4HNY - chains A and B; structure by X-ray diffraction, 2.25 A resolution.

[Chain A]
Protein: N-terminal acetyltransferase A complex subunit NAT1
From: Saccharomyces cerevisiae S288c
UniProt: P12945 (NAT1_YEAST); residues 1-854 here = UniProt positions 1-854
Amino-acid sequence (863 residues; each row starts with the number of its first residue):
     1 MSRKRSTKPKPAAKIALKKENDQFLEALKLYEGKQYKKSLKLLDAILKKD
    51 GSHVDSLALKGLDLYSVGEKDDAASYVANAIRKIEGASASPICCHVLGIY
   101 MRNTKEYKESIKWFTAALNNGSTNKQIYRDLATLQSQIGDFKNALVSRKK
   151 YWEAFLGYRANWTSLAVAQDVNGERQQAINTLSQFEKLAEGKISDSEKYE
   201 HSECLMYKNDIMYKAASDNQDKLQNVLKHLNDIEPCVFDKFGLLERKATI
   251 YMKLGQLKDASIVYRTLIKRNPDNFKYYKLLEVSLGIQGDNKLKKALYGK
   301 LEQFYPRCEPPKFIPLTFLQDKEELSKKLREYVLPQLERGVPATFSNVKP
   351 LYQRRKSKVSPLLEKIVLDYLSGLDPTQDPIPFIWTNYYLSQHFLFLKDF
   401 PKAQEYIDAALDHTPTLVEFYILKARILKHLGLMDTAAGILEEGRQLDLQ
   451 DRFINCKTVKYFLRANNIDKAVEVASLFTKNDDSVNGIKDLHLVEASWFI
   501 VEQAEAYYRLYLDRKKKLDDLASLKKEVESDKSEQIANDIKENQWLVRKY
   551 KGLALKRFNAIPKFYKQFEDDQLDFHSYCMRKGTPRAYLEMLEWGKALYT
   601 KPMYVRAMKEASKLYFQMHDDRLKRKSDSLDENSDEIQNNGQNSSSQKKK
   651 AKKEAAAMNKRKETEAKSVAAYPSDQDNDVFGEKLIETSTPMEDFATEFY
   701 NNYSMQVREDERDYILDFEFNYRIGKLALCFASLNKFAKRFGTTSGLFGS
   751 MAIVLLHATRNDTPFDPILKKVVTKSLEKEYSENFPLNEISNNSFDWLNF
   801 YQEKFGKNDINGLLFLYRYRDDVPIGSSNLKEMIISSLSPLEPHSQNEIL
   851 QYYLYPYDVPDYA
Unresolved in the structure: 1-53, 83-88, 524-534, 634-678, 761-763, 784-794, 863
Construct notes: expression tag (855-863)
Swiss-Prot annotation at these positions:
  - modified residue: Ser2 (N-acetylserine), Ser674 (Phosphoserine)

[Chain B]
Protein: N-terminal acetyltransferase A complex catalytic subunit ARD1
From: Saccharomyces cerevisiae S288c
Notes: EC 2.3.1.88
UniProt: P07347 (ARD1_YEAST); residue numbers follow UniProt; this construct covers 1-238
Amino-acid sequence (248 residues; each row starts with the number of its first residue):
     1 MPINIRRATINDIICMQNANLHNLPENYMMKYYMYHILSWPEASFVATTT
    51 TLDCEDSDEQDENDKLELTLDGTNDGRTIKLDPTYLAPGEKLVGYVLVKM
   101 NDDPDQQNEPPNGHITSLSVMRTYRRMGIAENLMRQALFALREVHQAEYV
   151 SLHVRQSNRAALHLYRDTLAFEVLSIEKSYYQDGEDAYAMKKVLKLEELQ
   201 ISNFTHRRLKENEEKLEDDLESDLLEDIIKQGVNDIIVEQKLISEEDL
Unresolved in the structure: 1, 81-88, 104-108, 210-214, 236-248
Construct notes: expression tag (239-248)
Disulfides: Cys15-Cys54

[Interface between chain A and chain B]
Pairs across the interface - 174 pairs, chain A then chain B:
  Tyr199(A) - Pro41(B)
  Tyr199(A) - Glu42(B)  hydrogen bond
  Tyr199(A) - Val144(B)  hydrophobic
  Tyr199(A) - His145(B)
  Glu203(A) - Glu42(B)
  Phe238(A) - Glu143(B)
  Phe238(A) - Val144(B)
  Phe238(A) - Gln146(B)
  Asp239(A) - Arg7(B)  salt bridge
  Asp239(A) - Glu42(B)
  Lys240(A) - Glu143(B)
  Phe241(A) - Arg7(B)
  Phe241(A) - Gln136(B)
  Gly242(A) - Arg7(B)
  Ile262(A) - Leu220(B)
  Arg265(A) - Asp218(B)  salt bridge
  Arg265(A) - Asp219(B)  salt bridge
  Arg265(A) - Leu220(B)
  Arg265(A) - Glu221(B)
  Arg265(A) - Ser222(B)  hydrogen bond (side chain-backbone)
  Arg265(A) - Leu224(B)
  Thr266(A) - Leu220(B)
  Lys269(A) - Ser202(B)
  Lys269(A) - Glu217(B)  salt bridge
  Lys269(A) - Asp218(B)  hydrogen bond (side chain-backbone)
  Arg270(A) - Gln136(B)  hydrogen bond (backbone-side chain)
  Arg270(A) - Phe139(B)
  Arg270(A) - Glu143(B)  salt bridge
  Arg270(A) - Ile201(B)
  Asn271(A) - Ile5(B)  hydrogen bond (side chain-backbone)
  Asn271(A) - Gln136(B)
  Pro272(A) - Ile201(B)
  Asp273(A) - Asn4(B)
  Asp273(A) - Ile5(B)  hydrogen bond (backbone-backbone)
  Asp273(A) - Asn132(B)
  Asn274(A) - Asn4(B)
  Asn274(A) - Ile5(B)
  Phe275(A) - Pro2(B)  hydrophobic
  Phe275(A) - Ile3(B)
  Phe275(A) - Asn4(B)  hydrogen bond (backbone-side chain)
  Ile287(A) - Leu225(B)  hydrophobic
  Ala296(A) - Ile228(B)  hydrophobic
  Leu297(A) - Leu224(B)  hydrophobic
  Lys300(A) - Leu224(B)
  Lys300(A) - Ile228(B)
  Gln303(A) - His206(B)  hydrogen bond (backbone-side chain)
  Gln303(A) - Leu216(B)
  Phe304(A) - Thr205(B)
  Phe304(A) - His206(B)
  Phe304(A) - Leu216(B)
  Phe304(A) - Glu217(B)
  Phe304(A) - Asp218(B)
  Phe304(A) - Leu224(B)  hydrophobic
  Tyr305(A) - Thr205(B)
  Tyr305(A) - Asp218(B)
  Pro306(A) - Thr205(B)
  Pro306(A) - His206(B)
  Arg307(A) - Glu131(B)  salt bridge
  Arg307(A) - Phe204(B)  hydrogen bond (side chain-backbone)
  Arg307(A) - Thr205(B)
  Arg307(A) - Arg207(B)
  Glu309(A) - Pro2(B)
  Glu309(A) - Ile3(B)  hydrogen bond (side chain-backbone)
  Glu309(A) - Met127(B)
  Phe313(A) - Pro2(B)
  Tyr332(A) - Pro2(B)
  Gln336(A) - Met127(B)
  Arg339(A) - Arg126(B)  hydrogen bond (backbone-side chain)
  Gly340(A) - Arg126(B)  hydrogen bond (backbone-side chain)
  Val341(A) - Arg126(B)
  Val341(A) - Met127(B)  hydrophobic
  Pro342(A) - Thr123(B)
  Pro342(A) - Arg125(B)
  Ala343(A) - Thr123(B)
  Ala343(A) - Tyr124(B)  hydrophobic
  Ser346(A) - Tyr124(B)
  Asn347(A) - Pro2(B)
  Asn347(A) - Tyr124(B)
  Asn347(A) - Met127(B)  hydrogen bond
  Lys349(A) - Asp61(B)  salt bridge
  Trp385(A) - Arg125(B)
  Trp385(A) - Arg126(B)
  Glu419(A) - Arg125(B)  salt bridge
  Lys429(A) - Asp71(B)  salt bridge
  His430(A) - Asp64(B)  salt bridge
  Phe453(A) - Asn20(B)
  Phe453(A) - Ser57(B)
  Phe453(A) - Asp58(B)
  Lys457(A) - Asp58(B)  salt bridge
  Lys460(A) - Asp71(B)  hydrogen bond (side chain-backbone)
  Arg464(A) - Glu67(B)
  Arg464(A) - Leu70(B)
  Arg464(A) - Asp71(B)  salt bridge
  His492(A) - Asn27(B)  hydrogen bond (backbone-side chain)
  Leu493(A) - Asn27(B)
  Leu493(A) - Tyr28(B)
  Val494(A) - Pro25(B)
  Val494(A) - Asn27(B)
  Glu495(A) - Asn27(B)
  Ala496(A) - Gln17(B)
  Ala496(A) - Asn27(B)
  Ser497(A) - Glu55(B)  hydrogen bond
  Trp498(A) - Glu55(B)
  Trp498(A) - Asp56(B)  hydrogen bond
  Trp498(A) - Ser57(B)
  Glu505(A) - Gly72(B)
  Glu505(A) - Thr73(B)  hydrogen bond
  Phe564(A) - Asn27(B)
  Tyr565(A) - Glu55(B)  hydrogen bond
  Phe568(A) - Ile14(B)  hydrophobic
  Phe568(A) - Met30(B)  hydrophobic
  Asp571(A) - Lys31(B)
  Asp571(A) - Met34(B)
  Asp574(A) - Lys31(B)  salt bridge
  Phe575(A) - Met34(B)  hydrophobic
  Phe575(A) - Tyr35(B)
  Phe575(A) - Leu38(B)  hydrophobic
  Tyr578(A) - Tyr35(B)
  Tyr578(A) - Ser39(B)  hydrogen bond
  Cys579(A) - Leu38(B)  hydrophobic
  Lys582(A) - Ser39(B)
  Lys582(A) - Trp40(B)
  Thr584(A) - Leu38(B)  hydrogen bond (side chain-backbone)
  Thr584(A) - Ser39(B)
  Thr584(A) - Pro41(B)
  Arg586(A) - Glu42(B)  salt bridge
  Ala587(A) - Leu38(B)
  Ala587(A) - Pro41(B)  hydrophobic
  Glu590(A) - Ile10(B)
  Met591(A) - Met34(B)  hydrophobic
  Met591(A) - Leu38(B)  hydrophobic
  Trp594(A) - Ile10(B)
  Trp594(A) - Asn11(B)
  Trp594(A) - Ile13(B)  hydrophobic
  Trp594(A) - Met34(B)  hydrophobic
  Lys601(A) - Asn11(B)
  Pro602(A) - Leu52(B)
  Pro602(A) - Asp53(B)
  Met603(A) - Asp53(B)  hydrogen bond (backbone-side chain)
  Met603(A) - Glu55(B)
  Arg606(A) - Asp56(B)  salt bridge
  Arg606(A) - Thr73(B)  hydrogen bond
  Lys609(A) - Asp75(B)
  Glu610(A) - Thr73(B)
  Glu610(A) - Asn74(B)  hydrogen bond (side chain-backbone)
  Ser612(A) - Arg77(B)  hydrogen bond
  Lys613(A) - Asn74(B)  hydrogen bond (side chain-backbone)
  Lys613(A) - Asp75(B)
  Lys613(A) - Gly76(B)
  Lys613(A) - Arg77(B)
  Phe616(A) - Arg77(B)
  Leu716(A) - Arg77(B)
  Glu719(A) - Arg77(B)  salt bridge
  Asn811(A) - Thr78(B)
  Asn811(A) - Ile79(B)  hydrogen bond (side chain-backbone)
  Leu814(A) - Arg77(B)
  Arg818(A) - Arg77(B)  hydrogen bond (side chain-backbone)
  Ser845(A) - Leu70(B)
  Glu848(A) - Leu70(B)
  Ile849(A) - Leu70(B)  hydrophobic
  Tyr852(A) - Thr69(B)
  Tyr852(A) - Leu70(B)
  Tyr852(A) - Asp71(B)
  Tyr852(A) - Gly72(B)  hydrogen bond (side chain-backbone)
  Tyr852(A) - Asn74(B)
  Tyr852(A) - Gly76(B)
  Tyr853(A) - Thr69(B)
  Tyr853(A) - Asn74(B)
  Tyr853(A) - Gly76(B)
  Tyr853(A) - Arg77(B)
  Tyr853(A) - Thr78(B)  hydrogen bond (side chain-backbone)
  Tyr853(A) - Ile79(B)
  Tyr857(A) - Gly76(B)  hydrogen bond (side chain-backbone)
  Tyr857(A) - Arg77(B)
Also at the interface, not in a pair above, chain A (101 interface residues in all): Glu245, Lys276, Leu285, Leu293, Leu301, Pro350, Gln353, Leu417, Arg452, Gln572, Leu598, Ile810
Also at the interface, not in a pair above, chain B (79 interface residues in all): Arg6, Ala19, Ile37, Phe45, Glu59, Glu62, Ile229

[In short]
The interface between chain A and chain B involves 101 residues on one side and 79 on the other; the contacts
include 31 hydrogen bonds and 16 salt bridges. Among the polar pairs are Asp239(A)-Arg7(B),
Arg265(A)-Asp218(B) and Arg265(A)-Asp219(B).
Chain A is N-terminal acetyltransferase A complex subunit NAT1 and chain B is N-terminal acetyltransferase A
complex catalytic subunit ARD1, both from Saccharomyces cerevisiae S288c; the structure, Apo N-terminal
acetyltransferase complex A, was determined by X-ray diffraction.
